Entry 5BS2 (X-ray diffraction, 1.97 A resolution); this record covers chains A and B of the 3 polymer chains in the assembly.

== Chain A (and B) ==
Protein: Ribulose bisphosphate carboxylase large chain, CrRbcX-IIa
Organism: Chlamydomonas reinhardtii
Notes: EC 4.1.1.39; chain B of this document is another copy of the same molecule, construct and numbering; everything in this record applies to it too
UniProt: chimeric construct of P00877, A8HQH2: residues 25-36 from P00877 (RBL_CHLRE) positions 462-473 (UniProt number = residue number + 437); residues 44-156 from A8HQH2 positions 44-156 (same numbers)
Chain sequence (132 residues; each row starts with the number of its first residue):
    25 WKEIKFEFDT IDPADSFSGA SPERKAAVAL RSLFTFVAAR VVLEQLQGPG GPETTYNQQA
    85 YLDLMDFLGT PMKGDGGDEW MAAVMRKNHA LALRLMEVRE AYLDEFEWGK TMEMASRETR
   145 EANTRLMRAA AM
Disordered / not traced: 25-43
Sequence notes: linker (37-43)

== How chain A and chain B interact ==
Residue-residue contacts - 83 pairs, chain A then chain B:
  Pro46(A) - Leu57(B)
  Pro46(A) - Val61(B)  hydrophobic
  Pro46(A) - Tyr126(B)
  Pro46(A) - Phe130(B)
  Glu47(A) - Tyr126(B)
  Glu47(A) - Phe130(B)
  Glu47(A) - Glu131(B)  hydrogen bond (side chain-backbone)
  Glu47(A) - Lys134(B)
  Glu47(A) - Thr135(B)
  Glu47(A) - Met138(B)
  Arg48(A) - Met138(B)
  Arg48(A) - Glu142(B)  salt bridge
  Ala50(A) - Leu54(B)  hydrophobic
  Ala50(A) - Thr135(B)
  Ala51(A) - Thr135(B)
  Ala51(A) - Met138(B)  hydrophobic
  Ala51(A) - Ala139(B)
  Leu54(A) - Thr135(B)
  Leu54(A) - Ala139(B)  hydrophobic
  Arg55(A) - Ala139(B)
  Arg55(A) - Glu142(B)
  Arg55(A) - Thr143(B)  hydrogen bond
  Arg55(A) - Ala146(B)
  Leu57(A) - Pro46(B)
  Phe58(A) - Met136(B)  hydrophobic
  Val61(A) - Pro46(B)  hydrophobic
  Asp102(A) - Ala146(B)
  Met105(A) - Leu150(B)  hydrophobic
  Ala106(A) - Leu150(B)  hydrophobic
  Met109(A) - Leu150(B)
  Met109(A) - Ala154(B)  hydrophobic
  His113(A) - Ala154(B)
  Leu117(A) - Met151(B)  hydrophobic
  Met120(A) - Asn147(B)  hydrogen bond (backbone-side chain)
  Met120(A) - Leu150(B)  hydrophobic
  Met120(A) - Met151(B)  hydrophobic
  Arg123(A) - Ala146(B)
  Arg123(A) - Asn147(B)  hydrogen bond
  Glu124(A) - Arg144(B)  salt bridge
  Glu124(A) - Asn147(B)  hydrogen bond
  Tyr126(A) - Pro46(B)
  Leu127(A) - Ser140(B)
  Leu127(A) - Arg144(B)
  Asp128(A) - Arg144(B)  salt bridge
  Phe130(A) - Glu47(B)
  Phe130(A) - Met136(B)  hydrophobic
  Glu131(A) - Glu47(B)  hydrogen bond (backbone-side chain)
  Trp132(A) - Leu54(B)  hydrophobic
  Trp132(A) - Trp132(B)  hydrogen bond (side chain-backbone)
  Trp132(A) - Thr135(B)
  Trp132(A) - Met136(B)
  Thr135(A) - Glu47(B)
  Thr135(A) - Ala50(B)
  Thr135(A) - Ala51(B)
  Thr135(A) - Leu54(B)
  Met136(A) - Trp132(B)  hydrophobic
  Met138(A) - Glu47(B)
  Met138(A) - Arg48(B)
  Met138(A) - Ala51(B)  hydrophobic
  Ala139(A) - Ala51(B)
  Ala139(A) - Arg55(B)
  Ala139(A) - Trp132(B)  hydrophobic
  Ser140(A) - Leu127(B)
  Ser140(A) - Trp132(B)
  Glu142(A) - Arg48(B)  salt bridge
  Glu142(A) - Arg55(B)
  Thr143(A) - Arg55(B)  hydrogen bond
  Arg144(A) - Glu124(B)  salt bridge
  Arg144(A) - Leu127(B)
  Ala146(A) - Arg55(B)
  Ala146(A) - Asp102(B)
  Ala146(A) - Arg123(B)
  Asn147(A) - Met120(B)  hydrogen bond (side chain-backbone)
  Asn147(A) - Arg123(B)  hydrogen bond
  Asn147(A) - Glu124(B)  hydrogen bond
  Leu150(A) - Met105(B)  hydrophobic
  Leu150(A) - Ala106(B)  hydrophobic
  Leu150(A) - Met109(B)
  Leu150(A) - Met120(B)  hydrophobic
  Met151(A) - Leu117(B)  hydrophobic
  Met151(A) - Met120(B)  hydrophobic
  Ala154(A) - Met109(B)  hydrophobic
  Ala154(A) - His113(B)
Interface residues without a listed pair, chain A (41 interface residues in all): Phe60, Glu129, Lys134
Interface residues without a listed pair, chain B (42 interface residues in all): Lys49, Phe58, Asp128, Glu129, Gly133

== Overview ==
41 residues of chain A face 42 of chain B across their interface; the contacts include 11 hydrogen bonds and 5
salt bridges. Polar contacts include Arg48(A)-Glu142(B), Glu124(A)-Arg144(B) and Asp128(A)-Arg144(B).
Both chains are Ribulose bisphosphate carboxylase large chain, CrRbcX-IIa (Chlamydomonas reinhardtii). Entry
5BS2 (Crystal structure of RbcX-IIa from Chlamydomonas reinhardtii in complex with RbcL C-terminal tail) was
determined by X-ray diffraction together with 5BS1 from the same study.
